7PIR - chains r and 3 of the 54 polymer chains in the assembly; structure by electron microscopy, 12.10 A resolution (very low resolution: no residue pairs are listed; an interface is given only as per-side residue counts).

Chain r:
Protein: 50S ribosomal protein L22
Organism: Mycoplasma pneumoniae M129
UniProtKB: P75575 (RL22_MYCPN); residue numbers follow UniProt; this construct covers 1-159
Amino-acid sequence (159 residues; each row starts with the number of its first residue):
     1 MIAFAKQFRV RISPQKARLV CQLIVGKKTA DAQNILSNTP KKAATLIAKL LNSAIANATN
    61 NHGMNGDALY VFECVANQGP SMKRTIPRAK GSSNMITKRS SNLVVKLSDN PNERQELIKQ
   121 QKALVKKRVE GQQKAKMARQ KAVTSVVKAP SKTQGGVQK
Unresolved in the structure: 140-159
UniProt features mapped onto this chain:
  - natural variant: Pro-111 to Arg-114 (deletion: After 48 telithromycin passages), Asn-112 (N112R: After 37 telithromycin passages), Arg-114 (R114T: After 20 and 32 telithromycin passages)
Disulfides: Cys-21/Cys-74

Chain 3:
Molecule: 23S ribosomal RNA
Organism: Mycoplasma pneumoniae M129
Sequence (2907 nucleotides; row label = number of the first residue in the row):
     1 UACAAUAAGU UACUAAGGGC UUAUGGUGGA UGCCUUGGCA CUAAUAGGCG AUGAAGGACG
    61 UGUUAACCUG CGAUAAGCUU CGGGUAGGUG GUAAGAACCU CAGAUCCGGA GAUUUCCGAA
   121 UGGAGCAAUC CGGUAGUUGG AAACAGCUAU CAUUAAUUGA UGAAUAAAUA GUCAAUUAAA
   181 GCAAUACGUG GUGAAGUGAA ACAUCUCAGU AGCCACAGGA AAAGAAAACG AAUGUGAUUC
   241 CGUGUGUAGU GGCGAGCGAA AGCGGAACAG GCCAAACUUA UCAUUAGAUA GGGGUUGUAG
   301 GGCUUGCAAU GUGGACUUGA AAACGAUAGA AGAAGCUGUU GGAAAGCAGC GCGCAAAAGG
   361 GUGAUAGCCC CGUAUUUGAA AUUGUUUUCA UACCUAGCGA GAUCCCUGAG UAGCUCGGAA
   421 AACGUUAUUU UGAGUGAAUC UGCCCAGACC AUUGGGUAAG CCUAAAUACU AAUUAGUGAC
   481 CGAUAGCGAA ACAGUACCGU GAGGGAAAGG UGAAAAGAAC CCAGAGAUGG GAGUGAAAUA
   541 GAUUCUGAAA CCAUAUGCCU ACAACGUGUC AGAGCACAUU AAUGUGUGAU GGCGUGCGUU
   601 UUGAAGUAUG AGCCGGCGAG UUAUGAUAGC AAGCGUUAGU UAACCAGGAG AUGGGGAGCU
   661 GUAGCGAAAG CGAGUUUUAA AAGAGCGUUU GUUUGUUAUU AUAGACCCGA AACGGGUUGA
   721 GCUAGUCAUG AGCAGGUUGA AGGUUGAGUA ACAUCAACUG GAGGACCGAA CCGACUCUCG
   781 UUGAAACGAU AGCGGAUGAC UUGUGAUUAG GGGUGAAAUU CCAAUCGAAA UCCGUGAUAG
   841 CUGGUUCUCG UCGAAAUAGC UUUAAGGCUA GCGUGAGAUC ACAAAUAAGU GGAGGUAAAG
   901 CUACUGAAUG UAUGAUGGCG CCACCUAGGC GUACUGAAUA CAAUUAAACU CUGAAUGCCA
   961 UUUAUUUUAU UCUCGCAGUC AGACAGUGGG GGAUAAGCUU CAUUGUCAAG AGGGGAAGAG
  1021 CCCAGAUCAU UAAAUAAGGU CCCCAAAAUA UACUAAGUGG AAAAGGAUGU GAAAGUGCUA
  1081 AAACAGCAAG GAUGUUGGCU UAGAAGCAGC CAUCGUUUAA AGAGUGCGUA ACAGCUCACU
  1141 UGUCGAGUGU UUUUGCGCCG AAGAUGUAAC GGGGCUAAGU AUAUUACCGA AUUUAUGGAU
  1201 AAGAUUUAUA UCUUGUGGUA GACGAGCGUU GUAUUGGAGU UGAAGUCAAA GCGUGAGCAU
  1261 UGGUGGAUCC AAUACAAGUG AGAAUGCCGG CAUGAGUAAC GCUUGGGAGU GAGAAUCUCC
  1321 CAAACCGAUU GACUAAGGUU UCCUGGACCA GGGUCGUCCU UCCAGGGUUA GUCUGGACCU
  1381 AAGCUGAGGC UGAAAAGCGU AGGCGAUGGA CAACAGGUUA AUAUUCCUGU ACUUACAGUU
  1441 AGACUGAUGG AGUGACAAAG AAGGUUUUCC ACCCCCAUAA UUGGAUUUGG GGAUAAAUCA
  1501 UAAGGUGGUA CAAUAGGCAA AUCCGUUGUG CAUAACAUUG AGUGAUGAUG UCGAGUGAAU
  1561 GAGUGAUCAA GUAGCGAAGG UGGUAUUAAU CAUGCUUUCA AGAAAAGCUU CUAGGGUUAA
  1621 UCUAGCUGUA ACCAGUACCG AGAACGAACA CACGUAGUCA AGGAGAGGAU CCUAAGGUUA
  1681 GCGAGUGAAC UAUAGCCAAG GAACUCUGCA AAUUAACCCC GUAAGUUAGC GAGAAGGGGU
  1741 GCUUAUGUAA AAGUAAGCCG CAGUGAAGAA CGAGGGGGGA CUGUUUAACU AAAACACAAC
  1801 UCUAUGCCAA ACCGUAAGGU GAUGUAUAUG GGGUGACACC UGCCCAGUGC UGGAAGGUUA
  1861 AAGAAGGAGG UUAGCGCAAG CGAAGCUUUU AACUGAAGCC CCAGUGAACG GCGGCCGUAA
  1921 CUAUAACGGU CCUAAGGUAG CGAAAUUCCU AGUCGGGUAA AUUCCGUCCC GCUUGAAUGG
  1981 UGUAACCAUC UCUUGACUGU CUCGGCUAUA GACUCGGUGA AAUCCAGGUA CGGGUGAAGA
  2041 CACCCGUUAG GCGCAACGGG ACGGAAAGAC CCCGUGAAGC UUUACUGUAG CUUAAUAUUG
  2101 AUCAGGACAU UAUCAUGUAG AGAAUAGGUA GGAGCAAUCG AUGCAAGUUC GCUAGGACUU
  2161 GUUGAUGCGA AAGGUGGAAU ACUACCCUUG GUUGUGUGCU GUUCUAAUUG GUAACUGUUA
  2221 UCCAGUUUCA AGACAGUGUU AGGUGGGCAG UUUGACUGGG GCGGUCGCCU CCUAAAAGGU
  2281 AACGGAGGCG UACAAAGGUA CCUUCAGUAC GGUUGGAAAU CGUAUGUAGA GUGUAAUGGU
  2341 GUAAGGGUGC UUGACUGUGA GACAUACAGG UCGAACAGGU GAGAAAUCAG GUCAUAGUGA
  2401 UCCGGUGGUC CAGUAUGGAA UGGCCAUCGC UCAACGGAUA AAAGCUACUC CGGGGAUAAC
  2461 AGGCUGAUAC UGCCCAAGAG UUCAUAUCGA CGGCAGUGUU UGGCACCUCG AUGUCGACUC
  2521 AUCUCAUCCU CGAGCUGAAG CAGGUUCGAA GGGUUCGGCU GUUCGCCGAU UAAAGAGAUA
  2581 CGUGAGUUGG GUUCAAACCG UCGUGAGACA GGUUGGUCCC UAUCUAUUGU GCCCGUAGGA
  2641 AGAUUGAAGA GUGUUGCUUC UAGUACGAGA GGACCGAAGC GAGGACACCU CUUAUGCUCC
  2701 AGUUGUAGCG CCAGCUGCAC CGCUGGGUAG UAACGUGUCU AUUAGAUAAA CGCUGAAAGC
  2761 AUCUAAGUGU GAAACUAUCU CAAAGAUUAA UCUUCCCAUU UCGCAAGAAA GUAAGAGCCG
  2821 UCAAAGACGA UGACGUUGAU AGGUUACAGG UGUAAGCAUA GUGAUAUGUU GAGCUGAGUA
  2881 AUACUAAUUG CUCGAGGACU UAUUGGA
Unresolved in the structure: 1-7, 923-927, 1560-1569, 2901-2907

Interface between chain r and chain 3:
At this resolution (12 A) residue pairs are not listed: 61 residues of chain r and 58 of chain 3 lie at the interface.

In short:
The interface between chain r and chain 3 involves 61 residues on one side and 58 on the other.
Here chain r is 50S ribosomal protein L22 and chain 3 is 23S ribosomal RNA, both from Mycoplasma pneumoniae
M129. Entry 7PIR (70S ribosome with A*- and P/E-site tRNAs in pseudouridimycin-treated Mycoplasma pneumoniae
cells) was determined by electron microscopy together with 7OOC, 7OOD, 7P6Z, 7PAH, 7PAI, 7PAJ and 23 further
entries from the same study.
